PDB entry 8JJ1 | electron microscopy, 3.77 A resolution | chains H and G of the 8 polymer chains in the assembly

[Chain H]
Name: Fab 2G7 Heavy Chain
Organism: Homo sapiens
Notes: antibody fragment or engineered binder
Chain sequence (253 residues; row label = number of the first residue in the row; numbers below 1 keep their minus sign (Met-18 is residue -18)):
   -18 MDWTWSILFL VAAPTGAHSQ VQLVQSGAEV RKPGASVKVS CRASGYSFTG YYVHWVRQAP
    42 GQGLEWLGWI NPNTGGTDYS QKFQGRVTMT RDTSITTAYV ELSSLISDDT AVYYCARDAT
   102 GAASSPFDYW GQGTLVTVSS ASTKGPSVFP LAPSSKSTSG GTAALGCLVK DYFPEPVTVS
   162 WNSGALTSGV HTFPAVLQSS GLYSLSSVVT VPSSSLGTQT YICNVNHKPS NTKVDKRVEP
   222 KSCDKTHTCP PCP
Unresolved in the structure: -18 to 0, 123-234
Disulfides: Cys22-Cys96

[Chain G]
Name: Fab 2G7 Light Chain
Organism: Homo sapiens
Notes: antibody fragment or engineered binder
Chain sequence (234 residues; row label = number of the first residue in the row; numbers below 1 keep their minus sign (Met-21 is residue -21)):
   -21 MDMRVPAQLL GLLLLWLRGA RCDIQMTQSP STLSASVGDR VTITCRASQS ISSWLAWYQQ
    39 RPGQAPKLLI YMASTLQTGV PSRFSGSGSG TEFTLTISSL QPDDFATYYC QHYKSYSFGP
    99 GTKVDIKRTV AAPSVFIFPP SDEQLKSGTA SVVCLLNNFY PREAKVQWKV DNALQSGNSQ
   159 ESVTEQDSKD STYSLSSTLT LSKADYEKHK VYACEVTHQG LSSPVTKSFN RGEC
Unresolved in the structure: -21 to 0, 107-212
Disulfides: Cys23-Cys88

[Chain H / chain G interface]
Residue-residue contacts - 28 pairs, chain H then chain G:
  His35(H) - Tyr94(G)
  Val37(H) - Phe96(G)  hydrophobic
  Gln39(H) - Gln38(G)  hydrogen bond
  Gln39(H) - Tyr87(G)  hydrogen bond
  Gly44(H) - Tyr87(G)
  Leu45(H) - Gln38(G)
  Leu45(H) - Tyr87(G)
  Leu45(H) - Phe96(G)
  Trp47(H) - Tyr94(G)
  Tyr95(H) - Gln38(G)
  Ala104(H) - Trp32(G)
  Ala104(H) - Tyr91(G)
  Ser105(H) - Tyr49(G)
  Ser105(H) - Met50(G)
  Ser105(H) - Tyr91(G)
  Pro107(H) - Ala34(G)  hydrophobic
  Pro107(H) - Tyr36(G)  hydrogen bond (backbone-side chain)
  Pro107(H) - Leu46(G)
  Pro107(H) - Tyr49(G)
  Pro107(H) - Tyr91(G)
  Phe108(H) - Tyr36(G)
  Phe108(H) - Leu46(G)
  Phe108(H) - Gln89(G)
  Phe108(H) - Tyr94(G)  hydrophobic
  Phe108(H) - Phe96(G)  hydrophobic
  Trp111(H) - Ala43(G)  hydrophobic
  Trp111(H) - Pro44(G)
  Gly112(H) - Ala43(G)
Other interface residues (no listed pair), chain H (18 interface residues in all): Gln43, Glu46, Trp50, Ser106, Asp109
Other interface residues (no listed pair), chain G (16 interface residues in all): Gly97, Pro98

[In short]
18 residues of chain H face 16 of chain G across their interface, with 3 hydrogen bonds. Among the polar pairs
are Gln39(H)-Gln38(G), Gln39(H)-Tyr87(G) and Pro107(H)-Tyr36(G).
Here chain H is Fab 2G7 Heavy Chain and chain G is Fab 2G7 Light Chain, both from Homo sapiens. Entry 8JJ1
(Cryo-EM structure of GluN1-2A NMDAR in complex with human Fab2G7 in two fab conformation) was determined by
electron microscopy (same publication as 8JIZ, 8JJ0 and 8JJ2).
